Entry 8ADN (electron microscopy, 2.77 A resolution); this record covers chains I and Y of the 30 polymer chains in the assembly.

Chain I:
Protein: Proteasome subunit beta type-3
From: Vairimorpha necatrix
Amino-acid sequence (205 residues; numbered 1 to 205; the number before each row is that of its first residue):
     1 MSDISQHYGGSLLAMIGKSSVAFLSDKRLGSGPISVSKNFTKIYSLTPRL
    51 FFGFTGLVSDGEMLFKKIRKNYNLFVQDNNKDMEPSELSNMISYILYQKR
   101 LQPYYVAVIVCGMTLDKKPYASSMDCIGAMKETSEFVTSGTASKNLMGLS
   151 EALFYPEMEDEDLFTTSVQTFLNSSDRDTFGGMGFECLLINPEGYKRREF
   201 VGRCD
Disordered / not traced: 1-2

Chain Y:
Protein: Proteasome subunit beta type-5
From: Vairimorpha necatrix
Amino-acid sequence (228 residues; row label = number of the first residue in the row):
     1 MEKLFTGDIMEIQNTKVDSAFMKNKIVPYKGTTTLAFIFQGGMVIAVDSR
    51 ASAGSYIASQNVHKVIRVNKHLIGTMAGGASDCYFWEKKMGLYAKLYELK
   101 NNKRISVSAASMYLSNCVYSYKGQGLSLGSMVCGYDGDKPVIYYVDDAGQ
   151 RLSGDLFSVGSGSTIAYGVLNESYRFDLTKEEALNLGKKAIWHATHRDAY
   201 SGGNVNLYFMDKNGWEHLGTFDVDKFEQ
Disordered / not traced: 1-31, 227-228
Reported in the primary citation:
  - specificity-determining residues: Met76

Chain I / chain Y interface:
Contacting residue pairs (40; chain I residue first):
  Pro33(I) with Arg197(Y); Asp198(Y); Ala199(Y), hydrogen bond (backbone-backbone); Tyr200(Y), hydrophobic
  Ile34(I) with Ile165(Y), hydrophobic; Arg197(Y); Asp198(Y)
  Ser35(I) with His196(Y); Arg197(Y), hydrogen bond (backbone-side chain)
  Val36(I) with Arg197(Y)
  Ser37(I) with Arg197(Y)
  Lys38(I) with His196(Y), hydrogen bond (side chain-backbone)
  Thr141(I) with Ser55(Y)
  Asp176(I) with Ile57(Y)
  Arg177(I) with Ser55(Y); Tyr56(Y); Ile57(Y), hydrogen bond (side chain-backbone); Ala58(Y), hydrogen bond (side chain-backbone); Ser59(Y)
  Asp178(I) with Ser55(Y), hydrogen bond; Ile57(Y)
  Thr179(I) with Ser52(Y); Gly54(Y), hydrogen bond (side chain-backbone); Ser55(Y), hydrogen bond (backbone-backbone); Ile57(Y); Ala199(Y)
  Phe180(I) with Ala199(Y), hydrophobic; Tyr200(Y)
  Gly202(I) with Asp224(Y)
  Arg203(I) with Arg50(Y); Gln60(Y); Asp224(Y)
  Cys204(I) with His196(Y), hydrogen bond (backbone-side chain); Asp224(Y), hydrogen bond (backbone-side chain)
  Asp205(I) with Arg50(Y), salt bridge; Thr195(Y); His196(Y); Ser201(Y); Gly202(Y); Val223(Y)
Interface residues without a listed pair, chain I (18 interface residues in all): Arg28, Asn145
Interface residues without a listed pair, chain Y (21 interface residues in all): Trp192

Overview:
The interface between chain I and chain Y involves 18 residues on one side and 21 on the other, with 10
hydrogen bonds and 1 salt bridge. Polar contacts include Asp205(I)-Arg50(Y), Ser35(I)-Arg197(Y) and
Lys38(I)-His196(Y). The paper reports the specificity determinant Met76(Y).
Chain I is Proteasome subunit beta type-3 and chain Y is Proteasome subunit beta type-5, both from Vairimorpha
necatrix; the structure, Vairimorpha necatrix 20S proteasome from spores, was determined by electron
microscopy.
